Entry 8TJY (electron microscopy, 2.79 A resolution); this record covers chains B and D of the 8 polymer chains in the assembly.

Chain B (and D):
Molecule: Gabija protein GajB
Organism: Bacillus cereus
Notes: chain D of this document is another copy of the same molecule, construct and numbering; everything in this record applies to it too
UniProt: J8HQ06 (GAJB_BACC6); residues 1-494 here = UniProt positions 1-494
Amino-acid sequence (494 residues; each row starts with the number of its first residue):
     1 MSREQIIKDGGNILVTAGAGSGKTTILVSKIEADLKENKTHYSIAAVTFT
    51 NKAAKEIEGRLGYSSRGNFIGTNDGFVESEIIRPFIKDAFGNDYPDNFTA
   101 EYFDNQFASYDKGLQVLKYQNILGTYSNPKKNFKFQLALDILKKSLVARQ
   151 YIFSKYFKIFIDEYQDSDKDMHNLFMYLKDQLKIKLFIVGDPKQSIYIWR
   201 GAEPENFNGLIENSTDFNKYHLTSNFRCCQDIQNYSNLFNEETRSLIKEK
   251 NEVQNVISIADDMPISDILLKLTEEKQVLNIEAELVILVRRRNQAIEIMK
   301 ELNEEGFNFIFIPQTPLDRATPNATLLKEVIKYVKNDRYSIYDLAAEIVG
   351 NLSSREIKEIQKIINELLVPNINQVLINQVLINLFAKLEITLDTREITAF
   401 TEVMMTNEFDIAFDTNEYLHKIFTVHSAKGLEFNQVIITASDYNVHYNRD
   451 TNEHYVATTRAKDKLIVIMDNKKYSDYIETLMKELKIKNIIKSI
Unresolved in the structure: 101-103, 225-494
UniProt features mapped onto this chain:
  - binding site (ATP): A17 to T24
  - site (Interaction with GajA): V147, Q150

Interface between chain B and chain D:
Contacting residue pairs (18; chain B residue first):
  N97(B) with T99(D)
  T99(B) with N97(D); N121(D), hydrogen bond
  N105(B) with Y119(D); Q120(D)
  Y119(B) with N105(D); I122(D)
  Q120(B) with N105(D); Q120(D); N121(D); I122(D), hydrogen bond (backbone-backbone)
  N121(B) with T99(D), hydrogen bond; Q120(D); N121(D); I122(D)
  I122(B) with Y119(D); Q120(D), hydrogen bond (backbone-backbone); N121(D)
Other interface residues (no listed pair), chain B (8 interface residues in all): F98
Other interface residues (no listed pair), chain D (8 interface residues in all): F98

Overview:
Chain B and chain D each contribute 8 residues to their interface, with 4 hydrogen bonds. Polar contacts
include T99(B)-N121(D) and Q120(B)-I122(D). UniProt lists 8 ATP-binding residues on chain B.
Both chains are Gabija protein GajB (Bacillus cereus). Entry 8TJY (Structure of Gabija AB complex) was
determined by electron microscopy together with 8TK0 and 8TK1 from the same study.
